9J0A - chains A and B of the 3 polymer chains in the assembly; structure by X-ray diffraction, 3.30 A resolution.

# Chain A
Protein: Cohesin subunit SA-2
Organism: Mus musculus
UniProt: O35638 (STAG2_MOUSE); numbering as in UniProt (aligned over 80-1060)
Sequence (985 residues; each row starts with the number of its first residue):
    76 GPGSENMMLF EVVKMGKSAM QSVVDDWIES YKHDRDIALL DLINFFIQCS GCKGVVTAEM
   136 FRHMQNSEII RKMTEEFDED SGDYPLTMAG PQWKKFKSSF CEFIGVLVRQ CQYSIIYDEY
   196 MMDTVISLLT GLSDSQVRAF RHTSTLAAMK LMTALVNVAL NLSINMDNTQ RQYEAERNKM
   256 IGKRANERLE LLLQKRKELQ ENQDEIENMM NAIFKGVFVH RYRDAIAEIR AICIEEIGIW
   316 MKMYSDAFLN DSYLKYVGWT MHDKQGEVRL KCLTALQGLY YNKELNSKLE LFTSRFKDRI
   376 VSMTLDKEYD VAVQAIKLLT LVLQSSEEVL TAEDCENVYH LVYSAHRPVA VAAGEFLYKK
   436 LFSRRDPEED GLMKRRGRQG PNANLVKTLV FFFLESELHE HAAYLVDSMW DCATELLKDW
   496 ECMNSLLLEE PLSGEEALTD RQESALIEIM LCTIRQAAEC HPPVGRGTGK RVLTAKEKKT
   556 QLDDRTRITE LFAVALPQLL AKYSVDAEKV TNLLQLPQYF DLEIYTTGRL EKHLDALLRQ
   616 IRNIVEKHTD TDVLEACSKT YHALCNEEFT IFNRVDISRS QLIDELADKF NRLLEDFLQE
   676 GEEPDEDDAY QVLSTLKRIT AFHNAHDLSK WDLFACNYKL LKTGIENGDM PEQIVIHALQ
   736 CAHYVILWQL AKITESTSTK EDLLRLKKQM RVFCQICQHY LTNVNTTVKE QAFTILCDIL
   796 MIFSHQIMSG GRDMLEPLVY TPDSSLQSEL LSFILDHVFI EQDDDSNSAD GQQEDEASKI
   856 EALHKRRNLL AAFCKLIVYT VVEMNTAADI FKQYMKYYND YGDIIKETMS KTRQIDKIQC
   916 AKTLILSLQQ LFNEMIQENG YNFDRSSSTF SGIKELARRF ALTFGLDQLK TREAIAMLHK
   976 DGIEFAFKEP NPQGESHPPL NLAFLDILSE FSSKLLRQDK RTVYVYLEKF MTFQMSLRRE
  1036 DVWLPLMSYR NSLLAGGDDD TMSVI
Unresolved in the structure: 76-82, 255-260, 441-455, 839-849, 959-961, 989-993, 1049-1060
Sequence notes: expression tag (76-79)
Curated features (UniProtKB/Swiss-Prot):
  - modified residue: Lys607 (N6-acetyllysine), Ser1058 (Phosphoserine)

# Chain B
Protein: 64-kDa C-terminal product
Organism: Mus musculus
UniProt: Q61550 (RAD21_MOUSE); residue numbers follow UniProt; this construct covers 282-420
Sequence (143 residues; each row starts with the number of its first residue):
   278 GPGSDPVEPM PTMTDQTTLV PNEEEAFALE PIDITVKETK AKRKRKLIVD SVKELDSKTI
   338 RAQLSDYSDI VTTLDLAPPT KKLMMWKETG GVEKLFFLPA QPLWNNRLLK LFTRCLTPLV
   398 PEDLRKRRKG GEADNLDEFL KEF
Unresolved in the structure: 278-320, 395-420
Sequence notes: expression tag (278-281)

# How chain A and chain B interact
Contacting residue pairs (141):
  Thr149(A) - Arg322(B)  hydrogen bond (backbone-side chain)
  Glu150(A) - Arg322(B)
  Phe152(A) - Leu324(B)  hydrophobic
  Glu154(A) - Arg322(B)  salt bridge
  Glu154(A) - Leu324(B)
  Asp155(A) - Lys323(B)
  Ser156(A) - Lys323(B)
  Gly157(A) - Lys323(B)
  Gly157(A) - Ile325(B)
  Asp209(A) - Lys330(B)  salt bridge
  Ser210(A) - Lys330(B)
  Gln211(A) - Val326(B)
  Gln211(A) - Asp327(B)  hydrogen bond (backbone-backbone)
  Gln211(A) - Ser328(B)  hydrogen bond (side chain-backbone)
  Val212(A) - Leu324(B)  hydrophobic
  Val212(A) - Ile325(B)
  Arg213(A) - Ile325(B)  hydrogen bond (backbone-backbone)
  Arg213(A) - Asp327(B)  salt bridge
  Arg216(A) - Asp327(B)  salt bridge
  Arg216(A) - Lys330(B)
  His295(A) - Glu331(B)
  Arg296(A) - Lys330(B)  hydrogen bond (side chain-backbone)
  Arg298(A) - Glu331(B)  salt bridge
  Arg298(A) - Leu332(B)  hydrogen bond (backbone-backbone)
  Arg298(A) - Asp333(B)
  Arg298(A) - Ser334(B)  hydrogen bond
  Arg298(A) - Ile337(B)
  Asp299(A) - Lys330(B)
  Asp299(A) - Leu332(B)
  Ala300(A) - Val329(B)
  Ala300(A) - Lys330(B)  hydrogen bond (backbone-backbone)
  Ala300(A) - Leu332(B)  hydrophobic
  Ile301(A) - Asp327(B)
  Arg305(A) - Leu332(B)
  Trp334(A) - Leu341(B)  hydrophobic
  His337(A) - Gln340(B)
  His337(A) - Leu341(B)
  Asp338(A) - Gln340(B)
  Lys339(A) - Gln340(B)
  Lys339(A) - Asp343(B)  hydrogen bond (side chain-backbone)
  Lys339(A) - Tyr344(B)
  Lys339(A) - Asp346(B)  salt bridge
  Lys339(A) - Ile347(B)
  Arg344(A) - Ile347(B)
  Arg374(A) - Tyr344(B)
  Arg374(A) - Ile347(B)
  Ser377(A) - Tyr344(B)
  Ser377(A) - Val348(B)
  Leu380(A) - Val348(B)
  Leu380(A) - Thr349(B)  hydrogen bond (backbone-backbone)
  Leu380(A) - Thr350(B)
  Asp381(A) - Ile347(B)
  Asp381(A) - Thr349(B)
  Lys382(A) - Asp346(B)  hydrogen bond (side chain-backbone)
  Lys382(A) - Ile347(B)  hydrogen bond (backbone-backbone)
  Lys382(A) - Val348(B)  hydrogen bond (side chain-backbone)
  Tyr384(A) - Asp352(B)
  His415(A) - Leu351(B)
  Leu416(A) - Leu351(B)  hydrophobic
  Tyr418(A) - Leu353(B)
  Tyr418(A) - Ala354(B)  hydrogen bond (backbone-backbone)
  Ser419(A) - Leu351(B)
  Ser419(A) - Asp352(B)
  Ser419(A) - Ala354(B)
  Ala420(A) - Asp352(B)  hydrogen bond (backbone-backbone)
  Ala420(A) - Ala354(B)
  Leu473(A) - Pro356(B)
  His474(A) - Ala354(B)  hydrogen bond (side chain-backbone)
  His474(A) - Pro355(B)
  His474(A) - Pro356(B)
  Glu475(A) - Pro356(B)  hydrogen bond (backbone-backbone)
  Glu475(A) - Thr357(B)
  His476(A) - Pro355(B)  hydrogen bond (side chain-backbone)
  His476(A) - Pro356(B)  hydrogen bond (side chain-backbone)
  His476(A) - Thr357(B)
  His476(A) - Lys358(B)  hydrogen bond (side chain-backbone)
  His476(A) - Met361(B)
  Tyr479(A) - Ala354(B)  hydrophobic
  Tyr479(A) - Pro355(B)
  Tyr479(A) - Met361(B)  hydrogen bond
  Glu523(A) - Lys358(B)  salt bridge
  Val539(A) - Met361(B)  hydrophobic
  Val539(A) - Lys364(B)
  Asn587(A) - Lys358(B)
  Glu630(A) - Trp381(B)
  Ser633(A) - Trp381(B)
  Lys634(A) - Trp381(B)
  His637(A) - Trp381(B)
  His637(A) - Asn382(B)  hydrogen bond
  Ala696(A) - Trp381(B)
  Asn699(A) - Pro379(B)  hydrogen bond (side chain-backbone)
  Asn699(A) - Leu380(B)
  Asn699(A) - Trp381(B)
  Asn699(A) - Leu385(B)
  Ala700(A) - Asn382(B)  hydrogen bond (backbone-side chain)
  Tyr739(A) - Gln378(B)  hydrogen bond
  Leu742(A) - Leu380(B)  hydrophobic
  Leu742(A) - Leu385(B)  hydrophobic
  Leu742(A) - Leu388(B)
  Trp743(A) - Asn382(B)
  Trp743(A) - Arg384(B)
  Trp743(A) - Leu385(B)
  Leu745(A) - Leu388(B)  hydrophobic
  Leu745(A) - Arg391(B)
  Gln786(A) - Gln378(B)  hydrogen bond
  Thr789(A) - Ala377(B)
  Thr789(A) - Gln378(B)
  Asp793(A) - Pro376(B)
  Asp793(A) - Ala377(B)  hydrogen bond (side chain-backbone)
  Asp793(A) - Gln378(B)  hydrogen bond (side chain-backbone)
  Asp793(A) - Phe389(B)
  Met796(A) - Phe389(B)  hydrophobic
  Met796(A) - Cys392(B)  hydrogen bond (backbone-side chain)
  Ile797(A) - Phe389(B)
  Ile797(A) - Cys392(B)  hydrogen bond (backbone-side chain)
  Gln801(A) - Cys392(B)
  Gln801(A) - Thr394(B)  hydrogen bond (side chain-backbone)
  Arg807(A) - Arg391(B)
  Leu810(A) - Arg391(B)
  Ile855(A) - Leu360(B)  hydrophobic
  Glu856(A) - Trp363(B)
  His859(A) - Trp363(B)
  Arg862(A) - Gly368(B)
  Asn863(A) - Leu372(B)
  Asn863(A) - Ala377(B)
  Ala866(A) - Leu372(B)  hydrophobic
  Ala867(A) - Ala377(B)  hydrophobic
  Cys869(A) - Phe373(B)  hydrophobic
  Lys870(A) - Leu372(B)  hydrogen bond (side chain-backbone)
  Lys870(A) - Phe373(B)
  Lys870(A) - Leu375(B)  hydrogen bond (side chain-backbone)
  Lys870(A) - Phe389(B)
  Tyr874(A) - Phe373(B)
  Tyr874(A) - Phe374(B)
  Tyr874(A) - Leu393(B)  hydrophobic
  Tyr874(A) - Thr394(B)
  Asp898(A) - Val369(B)
  Ile899(A) - Val369(B)
  Ile899(A) - Phe373(B)  hydrophobic
  Glu902(A) - Phe373(B)
  Thr903(A) - Phe373(B)
Also at the interface, not in a pair above, chain A (89 interface residues in all): Ala478, Leu526, Pro538, Gly540, Arg541, Gln735, His738, Ala746, Ile790, Ser799, Ile802, Val873
Also at the interface, not in a pair above, chain B (58 interface residues in all): Glu365, Gly367

# In short
Chain A and chain B form an interface of 89 and 58 residues respectively; the contacts include 33 hydrogen
bonds and 7 salt bridges. Polar contacts include Glu154(A)-Arg322(B), Asp209(A)-Lys330(B) and
Arg213(A)-Asp327(B).
Chain A is Cohesin subunit SA-2 and chain B is 64-kDa C-terminal product, both from Mus musculus; the
structure, Complex structure of ANKRD11/STAG2/RAD21, was determined by X-ray diffraction.
